PDB entry 4MXM | X-ray diffraction, 1.95 A resolution | chains A and B

Chain A (and B):
Name: Transcriptional regulator I2
Organism: Pseudomonas fluorescens
Notes: fragment: transcriptional regulator I2:; chain B of this document is another copy of the same molecule, construct and numbering; everything in this record applies to it too
Reference sequence: I2BPL4 (I2BPL4_PSEFL); residues 1-198 here correspond to UniProt positions 10-207 (UniProt number = residue number + 9)
Amino-acid sequence (203 residues; each row starts with the number of its first residue; numbers below 1 keep their minus sign (Gly-4 is residue -4)):
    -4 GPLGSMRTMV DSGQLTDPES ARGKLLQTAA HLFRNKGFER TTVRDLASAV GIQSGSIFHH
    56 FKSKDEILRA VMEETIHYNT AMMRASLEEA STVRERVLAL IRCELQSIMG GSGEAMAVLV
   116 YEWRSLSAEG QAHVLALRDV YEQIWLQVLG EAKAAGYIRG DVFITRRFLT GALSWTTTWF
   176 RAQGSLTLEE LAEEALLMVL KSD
Not modelled in the structure: 114-116, 198 (chain B: -4 to 10, 45-49, 106-110, 198)
Construct notes: expression tag (-4 to 0)
Modified residues: Mse1, Mse4, Mse67, Mse77, Mse78, Mse104, Mse111, Mse193 (selenomethionine; parent Met)

How chain A and chain B interact:
Residue-residue contacts - 44 pairs, chain A then chain B:
  Arg89(A) with Arg154(B)
  Arg154(A) with Ser197(B), hydrogen bond
  Gly155(A) with Glu189(B)
  Asp156(A) with Glu189(B), hydrogen bond (backbone-side chain)
  Ile159(A) with Trp174(B), hydrophobic
  Arg162(A) with Trp170(B); Trp174(B); Gln178(B)
  Phe163(A) with Ala167(B); Leu186(B), hydrophobic; Glu189(B); Ala190(B), hydrophobic; Mse193(B)
  Thr165(A) with Trp170(B)
  Gly166(A) with Gly166(B); Ala167(B); Trp170(B)
  Ala167(A) with Phe163(B); Gly166(B); Ala167(B)
  Trp170(A) with Arg162(B); Thr165(B); Gly166(B)
  Trp174(A) with Arg162(B); Phe163(B), hydrophobic
  Gln178(A) with Arg162(B)
  Leu181(A) with Ile159(B), hydrophobic
  Leu186(A) with Phe163(B), hydrophobic
  Glu189(A) with Gly155(B); Asp156(B), hydrogen bond (side chain-backbone); Ile159(B); Phe163(B)
  Ala190(A) with Phe163(B)
  Leu191(A) with Arg154(B)
  Leu192(A) with Arg154(B), hydrogen bond (backbone-side chain); Gly155(B)
  Mse193(A) with Phe163(B), hydrophobic; Mse193(B); Val194(B)
  Leu195(A) with Arg154(B), hydrogen bond (backbone-side chain)
  Lys196(A) with Arg154(B), hydrogen bond (backbone-side chain); Lys196(B)
  Ser197(A) with Arg154(B); Lys196(B)
Other interface residues (no listed pair), chain A (26 interface residues in all): Ser169, Thr171, Val194
Other interface residues (no listed pair), chain B (22 interface residues in all): Thr160, Thr171, Leu192

Overview:
26 residues of chain A and 22 residues of chain B are in contact, with 6 hydrogen bonds. Polar contacts
include Arg154(A)-Ser197(B), Asp156(A)-Glu189(B) and Leu192(A)-Arg154(B).
Chain A and chain B are both Transcriptional regulator I2 (Pseudomonas fluorescens); the structure, Crystal
structure of superantigen pfit, was determined by X-ray diffraction, deposited together with 4MO7.
